PDB entry 6U0U | electron microscopy, 4.16 A resolution (low resolution: residue-level contacts below are approximate; hydrogen-bond / salt-bridge calls are withheld) | chains I and L of the 13 polymer chains in the assembly

Chain I (and L):
Molecule: Tubulin beta chain
Source organism: Tetrahymena thermophila
Notes: chain L of this document is another copy of the same molecule, construct and numbering; everything in this record applies to it too
UniProt: P41352 (TBB_TETTH); numbering as in UniProt (aligned over 1-443)
Amino-acid sequence (443 residues; each row starts with the number of its first residue):
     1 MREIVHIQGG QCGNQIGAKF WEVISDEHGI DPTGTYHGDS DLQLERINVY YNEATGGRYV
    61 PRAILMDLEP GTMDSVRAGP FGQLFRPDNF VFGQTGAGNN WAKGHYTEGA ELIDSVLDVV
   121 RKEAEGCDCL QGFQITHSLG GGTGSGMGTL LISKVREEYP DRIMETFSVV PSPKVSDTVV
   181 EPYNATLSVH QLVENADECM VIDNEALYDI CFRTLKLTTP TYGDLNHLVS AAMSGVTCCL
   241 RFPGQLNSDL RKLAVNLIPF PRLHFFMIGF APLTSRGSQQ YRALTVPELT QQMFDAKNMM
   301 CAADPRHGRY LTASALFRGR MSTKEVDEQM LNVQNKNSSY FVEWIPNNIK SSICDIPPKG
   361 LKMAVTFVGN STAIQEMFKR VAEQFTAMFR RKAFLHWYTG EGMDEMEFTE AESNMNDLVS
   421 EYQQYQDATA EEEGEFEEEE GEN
Unresolved in the structure: 38-47, 431-443
Residues lining bound ligands: GDP (guanosine-5'-diphosphate): G10, Q11, C12, Q15, E69, S138, G141, G142, T143, G144, D177, T178, E181, N204, L207, Y222, L225, N226
Curated features (UniProtKB/Swiss-Prot):
  - binding site (GTP): Q11, E69, S138, G142, T143, G144, N204, N226
  - binding site (Mg(2+)): E69

Chain I / chain L interface:
Pairs across the interface - 11 pairs, chain I then chain L:
  Q280(I) - T55(L)
  Q280(I) - R58(L)
  Y281(I) - A54(L)
  Y281(I) - R58(L)
  Y281(I) - V60(L)
  Y281(I) - Q83(L)
  Y281(I) - L84(L)
  Y281(I) - P87(L)
  R282(I) - T55(L)
  Q291(I) - E125(L)
  N332(I) - E125(L)
Also at the interface, not in a pair above, chain I (8 interface residues in all): S278, Q279, A283
Also at the interface, not in a pair above, chain L (11 interface residues in all): F85, R86, K122

Overview:
8 residues of chain I and 11 residues of chain L are in contact. Ligands of chain I: GDP. UniProt lists 8
GTP-binding residues and Mg2+-binding residue E69(I) on chain I.
Chain I and chain L are both Tubulin beta chain (Tetrahymena thermophila); the structure, Protofilament Ribbon
Flagellar Proteins Rib43a-L, was determined by electron microscopy together with 6U0H and 6U0T from the same
study.
